2DG4 - chain A; structure by X-ray diffraction, 1.70 A resolution.

# Chain A
Name: FK506-binding protein 1A
Source organism: Homo sapiens
Notes: EC 5.2.1.8
UniProtKB: P62942 (FKB1A_HUMAN); residues 1-107 here correspond to UniProt positions 2-108 (UniProt number = residue number + 1)
Chain sequence (107 residues; row label = number of the first residue in the row):
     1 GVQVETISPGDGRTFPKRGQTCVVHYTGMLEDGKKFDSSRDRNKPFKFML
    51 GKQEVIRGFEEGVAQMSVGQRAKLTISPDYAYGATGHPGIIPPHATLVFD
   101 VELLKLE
Differences from the reference sequence: engineered mutation Phe59 (Trp60 in P62942)
Ligand contacts: rapamycin immunosuppressant drug (RAP): Tyr26, Phe36, Asp37, Phe46, Gln53, Glu54, Val55, Ile56, Phe59, Tyr82, His87, Ile90, Ile91, Phe99
From the paper describing this entry:
  - conformationally variable residues (helix shift, order/disorder transition, side-chain flip): Leu50, Ile56 to Met66
  - contacts within the chain: Gly51-Glu60 (hydrogen bond)

# In short
Chain A binds rapamycin immunosuppressant drug. The paper reports conformational variability at Leu50 and
Ile56; contacts within the chain involving Glu60 and Gly51.
Chain A is FK506-binding protein 1A (Homo sapiens); the structure, FK506-binding protein mutant WF59 complexed
with Rapamycin, was determined by X-ray diffraction together with 2DG3 and 2DG9 from the same study.
